Entry 9GUV (electron microscopy, 3.00 A resolution); this record covers chains A and F of the 24 polymer chains in the assembly.

# Chain A
Molecule: 16S ribosomal RNA
Source organism: Escherichia coli K-12
Sequence (1541 nucleotides; each row starts with the number of its first residue):
     1 AAAUUGAAGA GUUUGAUCAU GGCUCAGAUU GAACGCUGGC GGCAGGCCUA ACACAUGCAA
    61 GUCGAACGGU AACAGGAAGA AGCUUGCUUC UUUGCUGACG AGUGGCGGAC GGGUGAGUAA
   121 UGUCUGGGAA ACUGCCUGAU GGAGGGGGAU AACUACUGGA AACGGUAGCU AAUACCGCAU
   181 AACGUCGCAA GACCAAAGAG GGGUACCUUC GGGCCUCUUG CCAUCGGAUG UGCCCAGAUG
   241 GGAUUAGCUA GUAGGUGGGG UAACGGCUCA CCUAGGCGAC GAUCCCUAGC UGGUCUGAGA
   301 GGAUGACCAG CCACACUGGA ACUGAGACAC GGUCCAGACU CCUACGGGAG GCAGCAGUGG
   361 GGAAUAUUGC ACAAUGGGCG CAAGCCUGAU GCAGCCAUGC CGCGUGUAUG AAGAAGGCCU
   421 UCGGGUUGUA AAGUACUUUC AGCGGGGAGG AAGGGAGUAA AGUUAAUACC UUUGCUCAUU
   481 GACGUUACCC GCAGAAGAAG CACCGGCUAA CUCCGUGCCA GCAGCCXCGG UAAUACGGAG
   541 GGUGCAAGCG UUAAUCGGAA UUACUGGGCG UAAAGCGCAC GCAGGCGGUU UGUUAAGUCA
   601 GAUGUGAAAU CCCCGGGCUC AACCUGGGAA CUGCAUCUGA UACUGGCAAG CUUGAGUCUC
   661 GUAGAGGGGG GUAGAAUUCC AGGUGUAGCG GUGAAAUGCG UAGAGAUCUG GAGGAAUACC
   721 GGUGGCGAAG GCGGCCCCCU GGACGAAGAC UGACGCUCAG GUGCGAAAGC GUGGGGAGCA
   781 AACAGGAUUA GAUACCCUGG UAGUCCACGC CGUAAACGAU GUCGACUUGG AGGUUGUGCC
   841 CUUGAGGCGU GGCUUCCGGA GCUAACGCGU UAAGUCGACC GCCUGGGGAG UACGGCCGCA
   901 AGGUUAAAAC UCAAAUGAAU UGACGGGGGC CCGCACAAGC GGUGGAGCAU GUGGUUUAAU
   961 UCGAUGXAAC GCGAAGAACC UUACCUGGUC UUGACAUCCA CGGAAGUUUU CAGAGAUGAG
  1021 AAUGUGCCUU CGGGAACCGU GAGACAGGUG CUGCAUGGCU GUCGUCAGCU CGUGUUGUGA
  1081 AAUGUUGGGU UAAGUCCCGC AACGAGCGCA ACCCUUAUCC UUUGUUGCCA GCGGUCCGGC
  1141 CGGGAACUCA AAGGAGACUG CCAGUGAUAA ACUGGAGGAA GGUGGGGAUG ACGUCAAGUC
  1201 AUCAUGGCCC UUACGACCAG GGCUACACAC GUGCUACAAU GGCGCAUACA AAGAGAAGCG
  1261 ACCUCGCGAG AGCAAGCGGA CCUCAUAAAG UGCGUCGUAG UCCGGAUUGG AGUCUGCAAC
  1321 UCGACUCCAU GAAGUCGGAA UCGCUAGUAA UCGUGGAUCA GAAUGCCACG GUGAAUACGU
  1381 UCCCGGGCCU UGUACACACC GCCCGUXACA CCAUGGGAGU GGGUUGCAAA AGAAGUAGGU
  1441 AGCUUAACCU UCGGGAGGGC GCUUACCACU UUGUGAUUCA UGACUGGGGU GAAGUCGUAA
  1501 CAAGGUAACC GUAGGGGAAC CUGCGGUUGG AUCACCUCCU U
Unresolved in the structure: 1492-1493
Modified / non-standard residues: PSU (pseudouridine-5'-monophosphate) at position 516, G7M (N7-methyl-guanosine-5'-monophosphate) at position 527, 2MG (2N-methylguanosine-5'-monophosphate) at position 966, 5MC (5-methylcytidine-5'-monophosphate) at position 967, 2MG (2N-methylguanosine-5'-monophosphate) at position 1207, 4OC (4n,o2'-methylcytidine-5'-monophosphate) at position 1402, 5MC (5-methylcytidine-5'-monophosphate) at position 1407, UR3 (3-methyluridine-5'-monophoshate) at position 1498, 2MG (2N-methylguanosine-5'-monophosphate) at position 1516, MA6 (6N-dimethyladenosine-5'-monophoshate) at position 1518, MA6 (6N-dimethyladenosine-5'-monophoshate) at position 1519
Metal / ion sites: Mg2+ site 1 near G21 (its only coordinating residue here); Mg2+ site 2: A59, U387; Mg2+ site 3 near G100 (its only coordinating residue here); Mg2+ site 4: A109, G331; Mg2+ site 5: A116, G117, G289; Mg2+ site 6: A174, C175; Mg2+ site 7: U180, A195; Mg2+ site 8: G299, G558; Mg2+ site 9 near C352 (its only coordinating residue here); Mg2+ site 10: A509, A510; Mg2+ site 11: PSU_516, A533; Mg2+ site 12 near A547 (its only coordinating residue here); 43 more Mg2+ sites not listed

# Chain F
Molecule: Small ribosomal subunit protein uS5
Source organism: Escherichia coli K-12
UniProtKB: C3SR27 (C3SR27_ECOLX); residues 1-165 here = UniProt positions 1-165
Sequence (165 residues; each row starts with the number of its first residue):
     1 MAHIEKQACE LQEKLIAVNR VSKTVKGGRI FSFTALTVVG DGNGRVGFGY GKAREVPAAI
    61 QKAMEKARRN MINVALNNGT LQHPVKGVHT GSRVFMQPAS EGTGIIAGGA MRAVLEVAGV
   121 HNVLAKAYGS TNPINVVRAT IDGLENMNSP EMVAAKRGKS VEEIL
Unresolved in the structure: 1-9
Construct notes: conflict Cys9 (Gly in C3SR27)

# How chain A and chain F interact
Contacting residue pairs (69):
  U5(A) with Ser100(F), hydrogen bond to the base
  G6(A) with Ala99(F), base contact; Ser100(F), hydrogen bond to the base; Thr103(F), base contact; Leu124(F), base contact
  A7(A) with Phe95(F), base contact; Gln97(F), base contact; Ala125(F), hydrogen bond to the sugar; Tyr128(F), base contact
  A8(A) with Ile106(F), base contact; Ala107(F), sugar contact; Gly108(F), phosphate contact; Arg112(F), base contact; Ala125(F), sugar contact; Lys126(F), sugar contact
  G9(A) with Gly108(F), sugar contact; Gly109(F), sugar contact; Lys126(F), phosphate contact; Ala127(F), hydrogen bond to the phosphate
  A10(A) with Thr131(F), hydrogen bond to the phosphate
  G15(A) with Ser22(F), hydrogen bond to the base; Lys23(F), base contact; Thr24(F), hydrogen bond to the base; Arg29(F), hydrogen bond to the sugar
  A16(A) with Val21(F), sugar contact; Ser22(F), sugar contact
  U17(A) with Asn19(F), hydrogen bond to the phosphate
  C18(A) with Asn132(F), phosphate contact; Asn135(F), phosphate contact
  A19(A) with Ser130(F), hydrogen bond to the phosphate; Asn132(F), phosphate contact; Asn135(F), phosphate contact
  A559(A) with Lys126(F), salt bridge to the phosphate
  A560(A) with Arg93(F), base contact; Tyr128(F), stacking on the base
  U921(A) with Lys23(F), hydrogen bond to the sugar; Thr24(F), hydrogen bond to the sugar
  G922(A) with Thr24(F), hydrogen bond to the sugar; Val25(F), sugar contact; Lys26(F), sugar contact
  A923(A) with Lys26(F), phosphate contact
  U1070(A) with Val25(F), phosphate contact
  G1072(A) with Lys62(F), salt bridge to the phosphate
  U1073(A) with Lys62(F), salt bridge to the phosphate
  G1074(A) with Arg69(F), salt bridge to the phosphate
  U1078(A) with His89(F), hydrogen bond to the sugar; Thr90(F), base contact; Ile134(F), sugar contact; Asn135(F), hydrogen bond to the base; Arg138(F), sugar contact
  G1079(A) with Tyr50(F), hydrogen bond to the phosphate; Arg138(F), salt bridge to the phosphate
  A1080(A) with Val21(F), phosphate contact; Ser22(F), sugar contact; Thr34(F), phosphate contact; Tyr50(F), hydrogen bond to the phosphate; Lys52(F), salt bridge to the phosphate
  A1081(A) with Val21(F), phosphate contact; Ser22(F), phosphate contact; Ser32(F), phosphate contact; Lys52(F), phosphate contact
  A1082(A) with Lys23(F), salt bridge to the phosphate
  G1193(A) with Gly27(F), sugar contact
  U1194(A) with Gly27(F), sugar contact
  A1396(A) with Thr24(F), base contact; Arg29(F), hydrogen bond to the phosphate
  C1397(A) with Arg29(F), salt bridge to the phosphate
  A1398(A) with Val25(F), base contact; Lys26(F), hydrogen bond to the base
Other interface residues (no listed pair), chain A (35 interface residues in all): A298, G558, C1069, U1075, G1387
Other interface residues (no listed pair), chain F (43 interface residues in all): Arg20, Gly28, Lys66, Gly91

# In short
The interface between chain A and chain F involves 35 residues on one side and 43 on the other, with 19
hydrogen bonds, 8 salt bridges and 1 aromatic stacking contact. Polar contacts include U5(A)-Ser100(F),
G6(A)-Ser100(F) and G15(A)-Ser22(F).
Here chain A is 16S ribosomal RNA and chain F is Small ribosomal subunit protein uS5, both from Escherichia
coli K-12. Entry 9GUV (30S mRNA delivery complex (closed-head)) was determined by electron microscopy,
deposited together with 9GUP, 9GUQ, 9GUR, 9GUS, 9GUT, 9GUU, 9GUW and 9GUX.
